Entry 5Y80 (X-ray diffraction, 2.50 A resolution); this record covers chains A and B.

== Chain A ==
Name: Cyclin-G-associated kinase
Source organism: Homo sapiens
Notes: EC 2.7.11.1
UniProt: O14976 (GAK_HUMAN); numbering as in UniProt (aligned over 25-335)
Chain sequence (313 residues; numbered 23 to 335; the number before each row is that of its first residue):
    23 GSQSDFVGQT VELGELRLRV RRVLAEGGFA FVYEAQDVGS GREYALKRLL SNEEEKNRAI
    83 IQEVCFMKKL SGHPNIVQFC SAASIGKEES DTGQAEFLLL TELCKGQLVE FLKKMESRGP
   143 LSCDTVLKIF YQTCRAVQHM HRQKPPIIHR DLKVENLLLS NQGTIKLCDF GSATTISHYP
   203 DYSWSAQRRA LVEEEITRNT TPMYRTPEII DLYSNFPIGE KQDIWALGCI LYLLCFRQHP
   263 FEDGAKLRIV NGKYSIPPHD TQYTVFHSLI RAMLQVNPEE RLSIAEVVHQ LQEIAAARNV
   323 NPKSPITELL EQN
Not modelled in the structure: 23, 138-140, 333-335
Differences from the reference sequence: expression tag (23-24)
Small-molecule neighbours:
  - Gefitinib (IRE), molecule 1: Leu46, Ala47, Val54, Ala67, Lys69, Glu85, Leu121, Thr123, Glu124, Leu125, Cys126, Lys127, Gly128, Gln129, Leu180, Cys190, Asp191
  - Gefitinib (IRE), molecule 2: Glu77, Lys78, Ala81, Arg172, Asp173, Gly193, Ser194, His200, Trp206, Val214, Ile218, Asn221, Thr222, Ile231, Ile240, Gln244
Curated features (UniProtKB/Swiss-Prot):
  - active site: Asp173 (Proton acceptor)
What the authors report for this chain:
  - contacts within the chain: Lys69-Glu85 (salt bridge)
  - binding site for Gefitinib: Leu46, Val54, Ala67, Glu85, Thr123, Glu124, Leu125, Cys126, Lys127, Gly128, Gln129, Arg172, Leu180, Cys190, Phe192, Gly193, Ser194, His200, Val214, Asn221, Thr222, Gln244
  - conformationally variable residues (helix shift): Asn221, Thr223
  - specificity-determining residues: His200, Gln244 (by similarity / conservation)

== Chain B ==
Name: Nanobody
Source organism: Lama glama
Notes: antibody fragment or engineered binder
Chain sequence (148 residues; row label = number of the first residue in the row; numbers below 1 keep their minus sign (Gly-6 is residue -6)):
    -6 GSSGSSGQVQ LQESGGGLVQ PGGSLRLSCS ASGFKFNDSY MSWVRRVPGK GLEWVAGIWE
    54 DSSAAHYRDS VKGRFTISRD NAKNMLYLQM SSLKSDDTGL YYCVRRGYSG DYRPINNPSS
   114 QGTQVTVSSA AAYPYDVPDY GSHHHHHH
Not modelled in the structure: -6 to -1, 124-141
Disulfides: Cys22-Cys96

== How chain A and chain B interact ==
Residue-residue contacts (30):
  Arg41(A) with Trp52(B)
  Arg43(A) with Trp52(B); Glu53(B), salt bridge
  Arg44(A) with Arg99(B)
  Glu56(A) with Arg99(B), salt bridge
  Gln58(A) with Tyr33(B); Trp52(B)
  Asp59(A) with Trp52(B)
  Val60(A) with Trp52(B), hydrophobic; Ala57(B); His59(B), hydrogen bond (backbone-side chain)
  Gly61(A) with His59(B)
  Ser62(A) with His59(B); Tyr101(B), hydrogen bond (backbone-side chain)
  Gly63(A) with Tyr33(B); His59(B), hydrogen bond (backbone-side chain); Tyr101(B)
  Arg64(A) with Tyr101(B); Gly103(B), hydrogen bond (side chain-backbone)
  Glu65(A) with Arg99(B); Gly100(B), hydrogen bond (side chain-backbone); Tyr101(B), hydrogen bond (backbone-backbone); Ser102(B)
  Leu125(A) with Ser102(B); Ile108(B), hydrophobic
  Lys127(A) with Ile108(B)
  Asn183(A) with Ser102(B), hydrogen bond; Pro107(B); Ile108(B)
  Gln184(A) with Arg106(B)
Interface residues without a listed pair, chain B (16 interface residues in all): Trp47, Tyr105, Asn110

== Summary ==
Chain A and chain B each contribute 16 residues to their interface, with 7 hydrogen bonds and 2 salt bridges.
Polar contacts include Arg43(A)-Glu53(B), Glu56(A)-Arg99(B) and Val60(A)-His59(B). Chain A binds Gefitinib.
From the paper: a binding site for Gefitinib at Leu46(A), Val54(A) and Ala67(A) among others; specificity
determinants His200(A) and Gln244(A).
Chain A is Cyclin-G-associated kinase (Homo sapiens) and chain B is Nanobody (Lama glama); the structure,
Complex structure of cyclin G-associated kinase with gefitinib, was determined by X-ray diffraction.
